8V91 - chains I and J of the 6 polymer chains in the assembly; structure by electron microscopy, 2.60 A resolution.

# Chain I
Name: rAB 58 Light Chain
From: Homo sapiens
Notes: fragment: Fab
Amino-acid sequence (214 residues; each row starts with the number of its first residue):
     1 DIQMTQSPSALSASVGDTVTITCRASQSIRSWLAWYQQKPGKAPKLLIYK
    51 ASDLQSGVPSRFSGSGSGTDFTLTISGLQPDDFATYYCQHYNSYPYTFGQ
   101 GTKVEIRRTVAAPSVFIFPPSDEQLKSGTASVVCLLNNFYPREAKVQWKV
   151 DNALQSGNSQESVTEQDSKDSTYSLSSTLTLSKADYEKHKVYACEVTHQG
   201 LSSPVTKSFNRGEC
Not modelled in the structure: 170, 214
Disulfide bonds: Cys23-Cys88, Cys134-Cys194

# Chain J
Name: rAB 58 Heavy Chain
From: Homo sapiens
Notes: fragment: Fab
Amino-acid sequence (223 residues; numbered 1 to 223; the number before each row is that of its first residue):
     1 QVQLVESGGGLVQPGGSLRLSCAASGFTFRGYAMNWVRQAPGKGLEWVAS
    51 ISGSGSITQYADSAKGRFTITRDNSKSTLYAHVSSLRADDTAVYYCAKGD
   101 YVFDYWGQGTLVTVSSASTKGPSVFPLAPSSKSTSGGTAALGCLVKDYFP
   151 EPVTVSWNSGALTSGVHTFPAVLQSSGLYSLSSVVTVPSSSLGTQTYICN
   201 VNHKPSNTKVDKKVEPKSCDKTH
Not modelled in the structure: 217-223
Disulfide bonds: Cys22-Cys96, Cys143-Cys199

# Chain I / chain J interface
Contacting residue pairs - 52 pairs, chain I then chain J:
  Asp1(I) with Asp62(J)
  Ala34(I) with Val102(J), hydrophobic
  Tyr36(I) with Val102(J); Phe103(J), hydrogen bond (side chain-backbone); Trp106(J), hydrophobic
  Gln38(I) with Gln39(J), hydrogen bond; Tyr95(J)
  Ala43(I) with Trp106(J), hydrophobic; Gly107(J)
  Pro44(I) with Leu45(J), hydrophobic; Trp106(J), hydrogen bond (backbone-side chain)
  Leu46(I) with Phe103(J); Asp104(J)
  Tyr49(I) with Val102(J), hydrophobic
  Tyr87(I) with Gln39(J), hydrogen bond; Gly44(J); Leu45(J), hydrophobic
  Gln89(I) with Tyr101(J)
  Tyr91(I) with Tyr101(J); Val102(J), hydrophobic
  Tyr94(I) with Trp47(J), hydrophobic; Ser50(J), hydrogen bond; Gln59(J); Asp100(J)
  Pro95(I) with Trp47(J), hydrophobic
  Tyr96(I) with Trp47(J); Asp100(J), hydrogen bond (side chain-backbone); Tyr101(J)
  Phe98(I) with Leu45(J); Trp47(J), hydrophobic; Phe103(J), hydrophobic
  Phe116(I) with Thr138(J); Ala140(J), hydrophobic
  Phe118(I) with Leu127(J), hydrophobic; Ala128(J); Ala140(J)
  Glu123(I) with Phe125(J)
  Gln124(I) with Phe125(J)
  Leu135(I) with Phe169(J), hydrophobic; Val184(J), hydrophobic
  Asn137(I) with His167(J)
  Asn138(I) with His167(J)
  Glu161(I) with Val172(J)
  Ser162(I) with Pro170(J), hydrogen bond (side chain-backbone); Val172(J)
  Val163(I) with Pro170(J)
  Thr164(I) with Phe169(J)
  Asp167(I) with His167(J), salt bridge
  Ser174(I) with His167(J); Phe169(J)
  Ser176(I) with Phe169(J); Ser182(J)
Also at the interface, not in a pair above, chain I (36 interface residues in all): Lys42, Ser121, Val133, Gln160, Lys169, Leu175, Glu213
Also at the interface, not in a pair above, chain J (39 interface residues in all): Val37, Lys43, Glu46, Ala61, Ser123, Val124, Pro126, Ser130, Leu141, Gly165, Thr168, Leu173, Thr186

# Overview
36 residues of chain I and 39 residues of chain J are in contact; the contacts include 7 hydrogen bonds and 1
salt bridge. Polar pairs include Asp167(I)-His167(J), Tyr36(I)-Phe103(J) and Gln38(I)-Gln39(J).
Here chain I is rAB 58 Light Chain and chain J is rAB 58 Heavy Chain, both from Homo sapiens. Entry 8V91
(Structure of human AQP4 with a pathogenic autoantibody- rAB 58) was determined by electron microscopy.
